5TV8 - chain A; structure by X-ray diffraction, 2.55 A resolution.

Chain A:
Molecule: 6-carboxyhexanoate--CoA ligase
Source organism: Aquifex aeolicus
Notes: EC 6.2.1.14
UniProtKB: O67575 (BIOW_AQUAE); numbering as in UniProt (aligned over 1-240)
Sequence (240 residues; each row starts with the number of its first residue):
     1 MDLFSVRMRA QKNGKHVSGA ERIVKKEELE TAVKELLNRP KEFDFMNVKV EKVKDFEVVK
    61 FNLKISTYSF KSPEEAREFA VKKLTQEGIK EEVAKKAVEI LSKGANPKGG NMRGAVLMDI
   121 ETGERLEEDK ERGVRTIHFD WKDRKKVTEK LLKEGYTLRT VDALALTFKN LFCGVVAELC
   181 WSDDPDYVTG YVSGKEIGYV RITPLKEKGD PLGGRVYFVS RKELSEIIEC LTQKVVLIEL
Disordered / not traced: 1
Cystine bridges: Cys173-Cys230
Ligand contacts:
  - AMP-CPP (APC; diphosphomethylphosphonic acid adenosyl ester): His16, Val17, Ser18, Gly19, Asn111, Met112, Arg113, Gly114, Ala115, Val134, Arg135, Thr136, Arg159, Leu166, Trp181, Ser182, Asp183, Asp184, Gly213, Gly214, Arg215, Tyr217
  - pimelic acid (PML): Thr157, Arg159, Thr160, Ala163, Cys180, Trp181, Ser182, Tyr187, Thr189, Gly190, Tyr191, Tyr199, Arg201, Arg215
From the paper describing this entry:
  - binding site for AMP-CPP: His16, Arg39, Met112, Arg113, Gly114, Arg135, Thr136, Arg159, Leu166, Ser182, Asp183, Arg215
  - Mg2+ coordination: Asp183
  - binding site for pimelic acid: Arg159, Ala163, Ser182, Tyr187, Tyr191, Tyr199, Arg201, Arg215
  - mutagenesis - Y199A, R201A: unchanged catalytic activity
  - mutagenesis - H16A, R159A, S182A, Y187A, R215A: decreased catalytic activity
  - catalytic residues: Arg159, Ser182, Arg215 (proposed by the authors, not directly observed)
  - mutagenesis - R132A: increased catalytic activity

In short:
Chain A binds AMP-CPP and pimelic acid. The paper reports catalytic residues Arg159, Ser182 and Arg215; H16A,
R159A and S182A, among others, reduce catalytic activity; 8 substitutions were tested in all.
Chain A is 6-carboxyhexanoate--CoA ligase (Aquifex aeolicus); the structure, A. aeolicus BioW with AMP-CPP and
pimelate, was determined by X-ray diffraction, deposited together with 5TV5, 5TV6 and 5TVA.
